Entry 5N9G (X-ray diffraction, 2.70 A resolution); this record covers chains A and C of the 5 polymer chains in the assembly.

Chain A:
Molecule: Transcription factor IIIB 50 kDa subunit
Organism: Homo sapiens
UniProt: Q9HAW0 (BRF2_HUMAN); numbering as in UniProt (aligned over 62-419)
Amino-acid sequence (377 residues; each row starts with the number of its first residue):
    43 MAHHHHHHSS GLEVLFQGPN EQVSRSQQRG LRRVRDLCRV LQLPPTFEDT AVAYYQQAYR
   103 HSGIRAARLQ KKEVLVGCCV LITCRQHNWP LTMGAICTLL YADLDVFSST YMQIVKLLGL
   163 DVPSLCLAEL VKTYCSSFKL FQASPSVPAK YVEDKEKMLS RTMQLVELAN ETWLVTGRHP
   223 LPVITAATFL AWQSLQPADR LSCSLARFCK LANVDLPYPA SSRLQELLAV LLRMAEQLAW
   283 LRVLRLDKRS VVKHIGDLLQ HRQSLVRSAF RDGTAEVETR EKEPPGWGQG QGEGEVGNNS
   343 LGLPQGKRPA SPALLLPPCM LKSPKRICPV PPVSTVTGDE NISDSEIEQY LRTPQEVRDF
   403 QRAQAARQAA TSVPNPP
Not modelled in the structure: 43-64, 319-353, 407-419
Differences from the reference sequence: initiating methionine (43); expression tag (44-61)
UniProt features mapped onto this chain:
  - region: A108 to K114 (Interaction with target DNA), L357 to L363 (Required for the formation of a ternary complex with DNA and TBP)
  - modified residue: S353 (Phosphoserine), C361 (Cysteine sulfenic acid (-SOH))
  - mutagenesis: R110 (R110A: Decreases affinity for DNA), C361 (C361A: Abolishes response to oxidative stress. Abolishes the decrease in the formation of a ternary complex with DNA and TBP in response to oxidative stress ...)
Reported in the primary citation:
  - binding site for DNA/RNA: A108, R110, K113
  - conformationally variable residues: Y260

Chain C:
Molecule: Transcription factor TFIIIB component B'' homolog
Organism: Homo sapiens
UniProt: A6H8Y1 (BDP1_HUMAN); residues 241-396 here = UniProt positions 241-396
Amino-acid sequence (175 residues; numbered 222 to 396; the number before each row is that of its first residue):
   222 MAHHHHHHSS GLEVLFQGPG PLLVPRVKVA EDGSIILDEE SLTVEVLRTK GPCVVEENDP
   282 IFERGSTTTY SSFRKNYYSK PWSNKETDMF FLAISMVGTD FSMIGQLFPH RARIEIKNKF
   342 KREEKTNGWR IDKAFQEKRP FDFDFFAHLL QKVLAEEEKR KQKSVKNHSL KEKKS
Not modelled in the structure: 222-285, 383-396
Differences from the reference sequence: initiating methionine (222); expression tag (223-240)
UniProt features mapped onto this chain:
  - mutagenesis: S390 (S390A: Not phosphorylated by CSNK2A1; when associated with A-426; A-431; A-437 and A-446. CK2 treatment constitutively activates for U6 transcription; when associated with A-426; A-431 ...)
Reported in the primary citation:
  - binding site for DNA/RNA: Y291, F294, Y299, R334 to T347
  - contacts within the chain: W303-R332 (hydrophobic contact), E307-R332
  - binding site for DNA/RNA: F294

Chain A / chain C interface:
Pairs across the interface (45):
  L83(A) - T288(C)
  P132(A) - T288(C)
  P132(A) - T289(C)
  L133(A) - T288(C)
  T134(A) - T288(C)  hydrogen bond (backbone-backbone)
  T134(A) - T289(C)
  T134(A) - T290(C)  hydrogen bond (side chain-backbone)
  T134(A) - S292(C)
  M135(A) - S292(C)
  G136(A) - T290(C)
  G136(A) - Y291(C)
  G136(A) - S292(C)  hydrogen bond (backbone-side chain)
  A137(A) - S287(C)
  A137(A) - T288(C)
  A137(A) - T290(C)
  T140(A) - T290(C)
  D145(A) - R295(C)
  D145(A) - K296(C)
  L146(A) - S292(C)
  L146(A) - S293(C)
  L146(A) - F294(C)
  D147(A) - F294(C)
  D147(A) - K296(C)  salt bridge
  V148(A) - K296(C)
  L172(A) - T289(C)
  T175(A) - T288(C)
  T175(A) - T289(C)
  Y176(A) - T289(C)
  H221(A) - Y291(C)
  H221(A) - S292(C)  hydrogen bond (side chain-backbone)
  L223(A) - T289(C)
  L223(A) - Y291(C)  hydrophobic
  P224(A) - Y291(C)  hydrophobic
  P259(A) - Y291(C)  hydrophobic
  P261(A) - Y291(C)
  Q391(A) - K359(C)
  L393(A) - K359(C)  hydrogen bond (backbone-side chain)
  R394(A) - V318(C)  hydrogen bond (side chain-backbone)
  E398(A) - K359(C)  salt bridge
  D401(A) - F362(C)
  R404(A) - F362(C)
  A405(A) - M324(C)
  A405(A) - F362(C)  hydrophobic
  A405(A) - F364(C)
  Q406(A) - M324(C)
Interface residues without a listed pair, chain A (32 interface residues in all): S150, E390, Y392, F402
Interface residues without a listed pair, chain C (19 interface residues in all): D321, F356, Q357, P361
From the paper, about this interface:
  - residue pairs: L146(A)-F294(C) (hydrophobic contact)

Overview:
The interface between chain A and chain C involves 32 residues on one side and 19 on the other, with 6
hydrogen bonds and 2 salt bridges. Among the polar pairs are D147(A)-K296(C), E398(A)-K359(C) and
T134(A)-T290(C). The authors report a hydrophobic contact between L146(A) and F294(C). From the paper: a
binding site for DNA/RNA at A108(A), R110(A) and Y291(C) among others; conformational variability at Y260(A).
Chain A is Transcription factor IIIB 50 kDa subunit and chain C is Transcription factor TFIIIB component B''
homolog, both from Homo sapiens; the structure, TFIIIB -TBP/Brf2/DNA and SANT domain of Bdp1-, was determined
by X-ray diffraction.
